9JMC - chains B and G of the 5 polymer chains in the assembly; structure by electron microscopy, 2.57 A resolution.

== Chain B ==
Protein: Guanine nucleotide-binding protein G(I)/G(S)/G(T) subunit beta-1
From: Homo sapiens
Reference sequence: P62873 (GBB1_HUMAN); residues 7-345 here correspond to UniProt positions 2-340 (UniProt number = residue number - 5)
Chain sequence (345 residues; row label = number of the first residue in the row):
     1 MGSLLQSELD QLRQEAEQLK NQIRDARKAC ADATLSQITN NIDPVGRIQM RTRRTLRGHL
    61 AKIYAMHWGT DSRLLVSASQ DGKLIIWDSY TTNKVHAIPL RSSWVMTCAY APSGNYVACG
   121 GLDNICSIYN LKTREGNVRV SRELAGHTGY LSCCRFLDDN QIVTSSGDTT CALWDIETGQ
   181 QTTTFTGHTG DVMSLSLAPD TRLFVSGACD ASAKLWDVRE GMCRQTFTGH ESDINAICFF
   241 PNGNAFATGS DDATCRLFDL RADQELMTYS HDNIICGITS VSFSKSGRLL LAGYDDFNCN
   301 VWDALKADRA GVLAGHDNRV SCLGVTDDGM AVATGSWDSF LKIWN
Not modelled in the structure: 1-7
Sequence notes: initiating methionine (1); expression tag (2-6)
UniProt features mapped onto this chain:
  - modified residue: Ser-7 (N-acetylserine), His-271 (Phosphohistidine)

== Chain G ==
Protein: Guanine nucleotide-binding protein G(I)/G(S)/G(O) subunit gamma-2
From: Homo sapiens
Reference sequence: P59768 (GBG2_HUMAN); residues 1-70 here correspond to UniProt positions 2-71 (UniProt number = residue number + 1)
Chain sequence (70 residues; each row starts with the number of its first residue):
     1 ASNNTASIAQ ARKLVEQLKM EANIDRIKVS KAAADLMAYC EAHAKEDPLL TPVPASENPF
    61 REKKFFCAIL
Not modelled in the structure: 1-4, 63-70
UniProt features mapped onto this chain:
  - modified residue: Ala-1 (N-acetylalanine), Cys-67 (Cysteine methyl ester)
  - lipidation: Cys-67 (S-geranylgeranyl cysteine)

== Chain B / chain G interface ==
Residue-residue contacts - 81 pairs, chain B then chain G:
  Leu-12(B) / Ala-11(G)  hydrophobic
  Leu-12(B) / Val-15(G)
  Glu-15(B) / Val-15(G)
  Ala-16(B) / Leu-14(G)  hydrophobic
  Ala-16(B) / Leu-18(G)  hydrophobic
  Leu-19(B) / Val-15(G)
  Leu-19(B) / Leu-18(G)  hydrophobic
  Leu-19(B) / Lys-19(G)
  Lys-20(B) / Leu-18(G)
  Gln-22(B) / Ala-22(G)
  Ile-23(B) / Glu-21(G)
  Ile-23(B) / Ala-22(G)  hydrophobic
  Ala-26(B) / Arg-26(G)
  Ala-29(B) / Lys-28(G)
  Cys-30(B) / Arg-26(G)
  Cys-30(B) / Ile-27(G)
  Cys-30(B) / Lys-28(G)
  Cys-30(B) / Val-29(G)  hydrogen bond (backbone-backbone)
  Asp-32(B) / Lys-28(G)
  Asp-32(B) / Val-29(G)  hydrogen bond (side chain-backbone)
  Asp-32(B) / Ser-30(G)  hydrogen bond
  Ala-33(B) / Val-29(G)
  Ala-33(B) / Ser-30(G)
  Leu-35(B) / Val-29(G)  hydrophobic
  Leu-35(B) / Ala-33(G)  hydrophobic
  Ile-38(B) / Ser-30(G)
  Ile-38(B) / Ala-33(G)  hydrophobic
  Ile-38(B) / Met-37(G)  hydrophobic
  Thr-39(B) / Met-37(G)  hydrogen bond
  Ile-42(B) / Met-37(G)  hydrophobic
  Val-45(B) / Leu-50(G)  hydrophobic
  Met-50(B) / Leu-49(G)  hydrophobic
  Arg-53(B) / Arg-61(G)
  Arg-54(B) / Pro-59(G)
  Arg-54(B) / Phe-60(G)  hydrogen bond (side chain-backbone)
  Ser-72(B) / Phe-60(G)
  Ser-89(B) / Phe-60(G)
  Tyr-90(B) / Pro-59(G)
  Tyr-90(B) / Phe-60(G)  hydrophobic
  Cys-223(B) / Gln-17(G)
  Cys-223(B) / Glu-21(G)
  Arg-224(B) / Glu-21(G)
  Gln-225(B) / Glu-21(G)
  Thr-226(B) / Glu-21(G)  hydrogen bond
  Phe-240(B) / Leu-36(G)  hydrophobic
  Phe-240(B) / Cys-40(G)  hydrophobic
  Pro-241(B) / Tyr-39(G)
  Asn-242(B) / Leu-36(G)
  Asn-242(B) / Tyr-39(G)
  Asp-259(B) / Ala-32(G)
  Arg-261(B) / Arg-26(G)
  Arg-261(B) / Ile-27(G)
  Arg-261(B) / Lys-31(G)
  Arg-261(B) / Asp-35(G)  salt bridge
  Ala-262(B) / Ile-27(G)
  Asp-263(B) / Arg-26(G)  salt bridge
  Gln-264(B) / Val-29(G)
  Leu-266(B) / Val-29(G)  hydrophobic
  Leu-266(B) / Leu-36(G)  hydrophobic
  Ser-284(B) / Asp-47(G)  hydrogen bond
  Ser-284(B) / Leu-49(G)
  Lys-285(B) / Tyr-39(G)
  Lys-285(B) / Glu-46(G)
  Lys-285(B) / Asp-47(G)
  Ser-286(B) / Tyr-39(G)
  Ser-286(B) / Cys-40(G)
  Ser-286(B) / His-43(G)
  Ser-286(B) / Ala-44(G)
  Ser-286(B) / Asp-47(G)  hydrogen bond
  Leu-289(B) / Leu-50(G)
  Val-325(B) / Leu-49(G)  hydrophobic
  Asp-328(B) / Pro-48(G)
  Gly-329(B) / Asp-47(G)
  Gly-329(B) / Pro-48(G)
  Gly-329(B) / Leu-49(G)  hydrogen bond (backbone-backbone)
  Met-330(B) / Pro-48(G)  hydrophobic
  Met-330(B) / Glu-57(G)
  Met-330(B) / Pro-59(G)
  Ala-331(B) / Leu-49(G)  hydrophobic
  Ala-331(B) / Phe-60(G)  hydrophobic
  Asn-345(B) / Asn-58(G)  hydrogen bond
Interface residues without a listed pair, chain B (56 interface residues in all): Ala-31, Ile-48, Lys-214, Ala-245, Gly-287, Arg-288, Leu-291, Leu-305, Val-332, Ile-343
Interface residues without a listed pair, chain G (39 interface residues in all): Ile-8, Arg-12, Met-20, Ile-24, Asp-25, Val-53

== Overview ==
Chain B and chain G form an interface of 56 and 39 residues respectively; the contacts include 10 hydrogen
bonds and 2 salt bridges. Polar pairs include Arg-261(B)/Asp-35(G), Asp-263(B)/Arg-26(G) and
Asp-32(B)/Val-29(G).
Chain B is Guanine nucleotide-binding protein G(I)/G(S)/G(T) subunit beta-1 and chain G is Guanine
nucleotide-binding protein G(I)/G(S)/G(O) subunit gamma-2, both from Homo sapiens; the structure, Cryo-EM
structure of the DS-3801b-Motilin receptor-Gq protein complex, was determined by electron microscopy (same
publication as 9JMD).
